1XI0 - chains A and B; structure by X-ray diffraction, 2.00 A resolution.

# Chain A (and B)
Name: lectin
Source organism: Xerocomus chrysenteron
Notes: chain B of this document is another copy of the same molecule, construct and numbering; everything in this record applies to it too
UniProtKB: Q8WZC9 (Q8WZC9_9HOMO); residues 3-145 here correspond to UniProt positions 1-143 (UniProt number = residue number - 2)
Sequence (145 residues; numbered 1 to 145; the number before each row is that of its first residue):
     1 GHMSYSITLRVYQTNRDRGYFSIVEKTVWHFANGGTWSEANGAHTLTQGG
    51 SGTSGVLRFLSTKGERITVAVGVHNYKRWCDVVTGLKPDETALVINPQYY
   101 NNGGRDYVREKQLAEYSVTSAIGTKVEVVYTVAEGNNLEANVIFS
Unresolved in the structure: 1-2 (chain B: 1-3)
Sequence notes: cloning artifact (1-2)

# How chain A and chain B interact
Residue-residue contacts - 43 pairs, chain A then chain B:
  I23(A) with W37(B)
  V24(A) with T36(B); W37(B), hydrogen bond (backbone-backbone)
  E25(A) with K26(B); T27(B); V28(B), hydrogen bond (side chain-backbone)
  K26(A) with E25(B); K26(B), hydrogen bond (backbone-backbone)
  T27(A) with E25(B); T27(B); L93(B)
  V28(A) with E25(B), hydrogen bond (backbone-side chain); T91(B), hydrogen bond (backbone-side chain); L93(B)
  W29(A) with L93(B), hydrophobic
  H30(A) with D89(B); V94(B)
  N33(A) with P88(B); D89(B)
  G34(A) with P88(B); D89(B)
  G35(A) with R58(B), hydrogen bond (backbone-side chain); P88(B)
  T36(A) with V24(B); R58(B)
  W37(A) with I23(B); V24(B), hydrogen bond (backbone-backbone)
  R58(A) with G35(B), hydrogen bond (side chain-backbone); T36(B)
  P88(A) with N33(B); G34(B); G35(B)
  D89(A) with H30(B); N33(B); G34(B)
  T91(A) with V28(B), hydrogen bond (side chain-backbone)
  L93(A) with T27(B); V28(B); W29(B), hydrophobic; L93(B), hydrophobic; N96(B)
  V94(A) with H30(B)
  N96(A) with L93(B)
Interface residues without a listed pair, chain A (22 interface residues in all): L60, P97
Interface residues without a listed pair, chain B (21 interface residues in all): P97

# Summary
22 residues of chain A and 21 residues of chain B are in contact, with 9 hydrogen bonds. Among the polar pairs
are E25(A)-V28(B), V28(A)-T91(B) and G35(A)-R58(B).
Chain A and chain B are both lectin (Xerocomus chrysenteron); the structure, X-ray crystal structure of
wild-type Xerocomus chrysenteron lectin XCL, was determined by X-ray diffraction, deposited together with
1X99.
